PDB entry 1XMF | X-ray diffraction, 2.32 A resolution | chains A and B of the 6 polymer chains in the assembly

[Chain A (and B)]
Protein: Methane monooxygenase component A alpha chain
Source organism: Methylococcus capsulatus
Notes: EC 1.14.13.25; fragment: alpha subunit; chain B of this document is another copy of the same molecule, construct and numbering; everything in this record applies to it too
UniProtKB: P22869 (MEMA_METCA); numbering as in UniProt (aligned over 1-527)
Sequence (527 residues; row label = number of the first residue in the row):
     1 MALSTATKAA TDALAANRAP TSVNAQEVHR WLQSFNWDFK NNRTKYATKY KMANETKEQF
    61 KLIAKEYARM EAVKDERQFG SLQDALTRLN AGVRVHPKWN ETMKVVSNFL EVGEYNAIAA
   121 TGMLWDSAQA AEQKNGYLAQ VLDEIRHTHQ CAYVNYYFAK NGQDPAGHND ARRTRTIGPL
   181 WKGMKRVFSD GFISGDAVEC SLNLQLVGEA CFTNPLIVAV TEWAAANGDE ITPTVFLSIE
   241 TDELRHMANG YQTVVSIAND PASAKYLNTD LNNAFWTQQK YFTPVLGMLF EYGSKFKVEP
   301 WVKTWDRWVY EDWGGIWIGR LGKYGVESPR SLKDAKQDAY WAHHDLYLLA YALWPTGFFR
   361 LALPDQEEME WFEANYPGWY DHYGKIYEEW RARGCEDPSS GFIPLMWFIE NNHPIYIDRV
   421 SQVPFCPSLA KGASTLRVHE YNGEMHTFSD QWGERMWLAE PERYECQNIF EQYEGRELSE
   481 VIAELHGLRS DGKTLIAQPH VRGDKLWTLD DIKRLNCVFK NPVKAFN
Disordered / not traced: 1-17
Curated features (UniProtKB/Swiss-Prot):
  - active site: C151
  - binding site (Fe cation): E114, E144, H147, E209, E243, H246
Metal / ion sites: Mn2+ site 1: E114, E144, H147, E243; Mn2+ site 2: E144, E209, E243, H246; Ca2+ near N527 (its only coordinating residue here)

[How chain A and chain B interact]
Contacting residue pairs (30; chain A residue first):
  E76(A) - E76(B)
  R77(A) - G80(B)
  R77(A) - Q83(B)  hydrogen bond (side chain-backbone)
  R77(A) - D84(B)
  Q78(A) - D84(B)
  G80(A) - R77(B)
  G80(A) - S81(B)  hydrogen bond (backbone-side chain)
  S81(A) - G80(B)  hydrogen bond (side chain-backbone)
  S81(A) - S81(B)
  S81(A) - D84(B)  hydrogen bond
  S81(A) - A85(B)  hydrogen bond (side chain-backbone)
  Q83(A) - R77(B)  hydrogen bond (backbone-side chain)
  D84(A) - R77(B)
  D84(A) - S81(B)  hydrogen bond
  D84(A) - T234(B)
  A85(A) - S81(B)  hydrogen bond (backbone-side chain)
  A85(A) - L86(B)  hydrophobic
  L86(A) - A85(B)  hydrophobic
  R88(A) - E230(B)  salt bridge
  R88(A) - P233(B)
  R88(A) - T234(B)  hydrogen bond
  R88(A) - L237(B)
  L89(A) - L89(B)  hydrophobic
  L89(A) - E230(B)
  E230(A) - R88(B)  salt bridge
  E230(A) - L89(B)
  P233(A) - R88(B)
  T234(A) - D84(B)
  T234(A) - R88(B)  hydrogen bond
  L237(A) - R88(B)
Interface residues without a listed pair, chain B (15 interface residues in all): Q78

[Summary]
The chain A/chain B interface involves 15 residues from each chain, with 10 hydrogen bonds and 2 salt bridges.
Polar pairs include R88(A)-E230(B), R77(A)-Q83(B) and G80(A)-S81(B). Curated annotation (UniProt) lists
active-site residue C151(A) and 6 Fe cation-binding residues on chain A.
Chain A and chain B are both Methane monooxygenase component A alpha chain (Methylococcus capsulatus); the
structure, Structure of Mn(II)-Soaked Apo Methane Monooxygenase Hydroxylase Crystals from M. capsulatus
(Bath), was determined by X-ray diffraction (same publication as 1XMG and 1XMH).
